6XZG - chains BP1 and CP1 of the 8 polymer chains in the assembly; structure by electron microscopy, 3.80 A resolution.

== Chain BP1 ==
Name: RNA-directed RNA polymerase catalytic subunit
Source organism: Influenza C virus (strain C/Johannesburg/1/1966)
Notes: EC 2.7.7.48
Reference sequence: Q9IMP4 (RDRP_INCJH); residue numbers follow UniProt; this construct covers 1-754
Amino-acid sequence (754 residues; numbered 1 to 754; the number before each row is that of its first residue):
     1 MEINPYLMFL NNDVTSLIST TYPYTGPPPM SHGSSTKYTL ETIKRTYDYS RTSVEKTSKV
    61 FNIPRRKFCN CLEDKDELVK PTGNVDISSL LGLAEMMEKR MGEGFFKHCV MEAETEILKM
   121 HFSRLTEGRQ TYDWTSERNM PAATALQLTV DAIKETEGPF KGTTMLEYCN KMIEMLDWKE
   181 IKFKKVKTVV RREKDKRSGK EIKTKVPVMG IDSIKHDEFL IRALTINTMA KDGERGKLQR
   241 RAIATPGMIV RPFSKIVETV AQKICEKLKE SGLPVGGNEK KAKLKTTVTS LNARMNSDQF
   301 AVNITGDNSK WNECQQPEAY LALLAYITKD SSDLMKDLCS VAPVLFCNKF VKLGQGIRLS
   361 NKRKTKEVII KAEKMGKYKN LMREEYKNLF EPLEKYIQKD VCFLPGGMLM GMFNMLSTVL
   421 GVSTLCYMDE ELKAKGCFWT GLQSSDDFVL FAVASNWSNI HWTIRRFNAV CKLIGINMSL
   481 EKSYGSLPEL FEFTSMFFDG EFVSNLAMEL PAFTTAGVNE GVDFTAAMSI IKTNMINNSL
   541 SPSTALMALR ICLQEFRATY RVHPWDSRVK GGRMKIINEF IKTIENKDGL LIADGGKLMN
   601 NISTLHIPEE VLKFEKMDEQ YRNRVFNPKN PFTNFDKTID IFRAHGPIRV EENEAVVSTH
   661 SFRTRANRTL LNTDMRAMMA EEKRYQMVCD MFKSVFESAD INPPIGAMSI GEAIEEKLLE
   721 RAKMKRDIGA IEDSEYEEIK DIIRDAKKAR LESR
Not modelled in the structure: 31-34, 187-210, 638-651
Curated features (UniProtKB/Swiss-Prot):
  - region: R251 to E258 (Promoter-binding site)
  - motif (Nuclear localization signal): V189 to R197, K205 to E218

== Chain CP1 ==
Name: Polymerase basic protein 2
Source organism: Influenza C virus (strain C/Johannesburg/1/1966)
Reference sequence: Q9IMP3 (PB2_INCJH); residue numbers follow UniProt; this construct covers 1-774
Amino-acid sequence (920 residues; numbered 1 to 920; the number before each row is that of its first residue):
     1 MSLLLTIAKE YKRLCQDAKA AQMMTVGTVS NYTTFKKWTT SRKEKNPSLR MRWAMSSKFP
    61 IIANKRMLEE AQIPKEHNNV ALWEDTEDVS KRDHVLASAS CINYWNFCGP CVNNSEVIKE
   121 VYKSRFGRLE RRKEIMWKEL RFTLVDRQRR RVDTQPVEQR LRTGEIKDLQ MWTLFEDEAP
   181 LASKFILDNY GLVKEMRSKF ANKPLNKEVV AHMLEKQFNP ESRFLPVFGA IRPERMELIH
   241 ALGGETWIQE ANTAGISNVD QRKNDIRAVC RKVCLAANAS IMNAKSKLVE YIKSTSMRIG
   301 ETERKLEELI LETDDVSPEV TLCKSALGGQ LGKTLSFGPM LLKKISGSGV KVKDTVYIQG
   361 VRAVQFEYWS EQEEFYGEYK SATALFSRKE RSLEWITIGG GINEDRKRLL AMCMIFCRDG
   421 DYFKDAPATI TMADLSTKLG REIPYQYVMM NWIQKSEDNL EALLYSRGIV ETNPGKMGSS
   481 MGIDGSKRAI KSLRAVTIQS GKIDMPESKE KIHLELSDNL EAFDSSGRIV ATILDLPSDK
   541 KVTFQDVSFQ HPDLAVLRDE KTAITKGYEA LIKRLGTGDN DIPSLIAKKD YLSLYNLPEV
   601 KLMAPLIRPN RKGVYSRVAR KLVSTQVTTG HYSLHELIKV LPFTYFAPKQ GMFEGRLFFS
   661 NDSFVEPGVN NNVFSWSKAD SSKIYCHGIA IRVPLVVGDE HMDTSLALLE GFSVCENDPR
   721 APMVTRQDLI DVGFGQKVRL FVGQGSVRTF KRTASQRAAS SDVNKNVKKI KMSNENLYFQ
   781 GELKTAALAQ HDEAVDNKFN KEQQNAFYEI LHLPNLNEEQ RNAFIQSLKD DPSQSANLLA
   841 EAKKLNDAQA PKVDNKFNKE QQNAFYEILH LPNLNEEQRN AFIQSLKADP SQSANLLAEA
   901 KKLNGAQAPK VDANSAGKST
Not modelled in the structure: 773-920
Construct notes: expression tag (775-920)

== How chain BP1 and chain CP1 interact ==
Pairs across the interface (211):
  H121(BP1) with T34(CP1)
  S123(BP1) with K37(CP1), hydrogen bond
  T126(BP1) with K37(CP1)
  Q147(BP1) with W38(CP1)
  K184(BP1) with K19(CP1)
  N278(BP1) with R149(CP1); F224(CP1), hydrogen bond (side chain-backbone)
  E279(BP1) with F224(CP1); E507(CP1)
  K281(BP1) with R149(CP1)
  A282(BP1) with D504(CP1)
  K285(BP1) with D504(CP1)
  T289(BP1) with L385(CP1)
  S290(BP1) with E374(CP1)
  A293(BP1) with W395(CP1); T397(CP1)
  R294(BP1) with W395(CP1)
  T515(BP1) with S48(CP1)
  A516(BP1) with P47(CP1); S48(CP1), hydrogen bond (backbone-backbone)
  G517(BP1) with P47(CP1); S48(CP1); M51(CP1)
  V518(BP1) with M51(CP1)
  N519(BP1) with M51(CP1)
  K532(BP1) with H240(CP1)
  M535(BP1) with H240(CP1)
  I536(BP1) with R147(CP1); I239(CP1), hydrophobic; H240(CP1)
  S539(BP1) with E245(CP1)
  E555(BP1) with R52(CP1), salt bridge
  A558(BP1) with R52(CP1)
  T559(BP1) with R52(CP1), hydrogen bond; M55(CP1)
  Y560(BP1) with M51(CP1); M55(CP1), hydrophobic
  R561(BP1) with R52(CP1); S56(CP1)
  R573(BP1) with A99(CP1); N103(CP1), hydrogen bond
  K575(BP1) with N78(CP1)
  I576(BP1) with V80(CP1), hydrophobic; S100(CP1); N103(CP1)
  I577(BP1) with N103(CP1); F107(CP1), hydrophobic
  E579(BP1) with H77(CP1), salt bridge; N78(CP1)
  F580(BP1) with H77(CP1); F107(CP1), hydrophobic; C108(CP1), hydrophobic
  I584(BP1) with F107(CP1), hydrophobic
  A593(BP1) with N103(CP1), hydrogen bond (backbone-side chain)
  D594(BP1) with N103(CP1), hydrogen bond; N106(CP1), hydrogen bond
  I602(BP1) with H240(CP1), hydrogen bond (backbone-side chain)
  S603(BP1) with R132(CP1), hydrogen bond (backbone-side chain); W137(CP1); A241(CP1)
  T604(BP1) with R132(CP1)
  H606(BP1) with R128(CP1), hydrogen bond (backbone-side chain); E237(CP1); L238(CP1); H240(CP1)
  V611(BP1) with F126(CP1), hydrophobic
  L612(BP1) with L129(CP1), hydrophobic
  F614(BP1) with S115(CP1)
  E615(BP1) with K133(CP1), salt bridge
  Y621(BP1) with N106(CP1)
  R622(BP1) with S115(CP1)
  N623(BP1) with V112(CP1); S115(CP1), hydrogen bond
  R624(BP1) with W105(CP1); N106(CP1); F107(CP1), hydrogen bond (side chain-backbone); C108(CP1); G109(CP1), hydrogen bond (side chain-backbone); P110(CP1)
  N627(BP1) with P110(CP1), hydrogen bond (side chain-backbone); V112(CP1)
  P628(BP1) with P204(CP1)
  K629(BP1) with M67(CP1); W105(CP1); P204(CP1)
  N630(BP1) with M67(CP1)
  P631(BP1) with A63(CP1); N64(CP1), hydrogen bond (backbone-backbone); M67(CP1); L68(CP1), hydrophobic; W105(CP1)
  F632(BP1) with I62(CP1); A63(CP1), hydrophobic; C101(CP1), hydrophobic; I102(CP1), hydrophobic
  N634(BP1) with K91(CP1)
  F635(BP1) with V209(CP1), hydrophobic; H212(CP1)
  E652(BP1) with K216(CP1), salt bridge
  N653(BP1) with K216(CP1)
  E654(BP1) with R125(CP1); R128(CP1), salt bridge
  V656(BP1) with Y122(CP1)
  V657(BP1) with Y122(CP1)
  T659(BP1) with I102(CP1); W105(CP1); N106(CP1), hydrogen bond
  H660(BP1) with I102(CP1); N106(CP1)
  F662(BP1) with M55(CP1), hydrophobic; I61(CP1), hydrophobic; I102(CP1), hydrophobic
  R663(BP1) with I61(CP1); I62(CP1)
  T664(BP1) with M51(CP1); P60(CP1)
  R665(BP1) with F59(CP1); P60(CP1), hydrogen bond (backbone-backbone); L96(CP1)
  A666(BP1) with D88(CP1)
  R668(BP1) with L96(CP1)
  E681(BP1) with K19(CP1), salt bridge
  E682(BP1) with T39(CP1); T40(CP1), hydrogen bond (side chain-backbone)
  K683(BP1) with R92(CP1)
  R684(BP1) with D17(CP1), salt bridge; K19(CP1); M23(CP1)
  Y685(BP1) with M23(CP1), hydrophobic; W38(CP1), hydrophobic
  Q686(BP1) with T39(CP1); T40(CP1)
  V688(BP1) with L14(CP1), hydrophobic; M23(CP1), hydrophobic
  C689(BP1) with Y32(CP1); F35(CP1), hydrophobic; K36(CP1)
  M691(BP1) with Y11(CP1), hydrophobic; L14(CP1), hydrophobic; M24(CP1), hydrophobic
  F692(BP1) with Y32(CP1), hydrophobic
  S694(BP1) with I7(CP1)
  F696(BP1) with E178(CP1); F741(CP1), hydrophobic
  E697(BP1) with D177(CP1); E178(CP1)
  S698(BP1) with M171(CP1); F175(CP1); E178(CP1); Q744(CP1), hydrogen bond
  A699(BP1) with Y32(CP1), hydrophobic
  D700(BP1) with K36(CP1)
  I701(BP1) with K167(CP1), hydrogen bond (backbone-side chain); Q170(CP1); M171(CP1), hydrophobic; F175(CP1), hydrophobic; E208(CP1)
  N702(BP1) with M171(CP1); Q744(CP1)
  P704(BP1) with V29(CP1), hydrophobic; S30(CP1), hydrogen bond (backbone-side chain); T33(CP1); Q744(CP1)
  I705(BP1) with V29(CP1); S30(CP1); Q744(CP1)
  G706(BP1) with T28(CP1), hydrogen bond (backbone-side chain); V29(CP1); G745(CP1)
  A707(BP1) with T28(CP1); G745(CP1), hydrogen bond (backbone-backbone)
  M708(BP1) with G27(CP1); T28(CP1), hydrogen bond (backbone-side chain); V29(CP1), hydrogen bond (backbone-backbone); G745(CP1), hydrogen bond (backbone-backbone); S746(CP1); V747(CP1), hydrophobic
  S709(BP1) with M24(CP1), hydrogen bond (side chain-backbone); T25(CP1); G27(CP1); V29(CP1)
  I710(BP1) with M24(CP1), hydrogen bond (backbone-backbone)
  G711(BP1) with Y11(CP1), hydrogen bond (backbone-side chain); M24(CP1), hydrogen bond (backbone-backbone)
  A713(BP1) with G745(CP1)
  I714(BP1) with Y11(CP1), hydrophobic
  E715(BP1) with Y11(CP1), hydrogen bond
  E716(BP1) with M723(CP1)
  K717(BP1) with D177(CP1)
  E720(BP1) with T725(CP1); F741(CP1)
  R721(BP1) with E178(CP1), salt bridge
  K723(BP1) with M723(CP1), hydrogen bond (side chain-backbone)
  M724(BP1) with T725(CP1); Q727(CP1)
  K725(BP1) with M1(CP1)
  E735(BP1) with M1(CP1); S2(CP1)
  I739(BP1) with L5(CP1), hydrophobic
  I742(BP1) with L5(CP1), hydrophobic; A8(CP1); K12(CP1)
  A746(BP1) with Y11(CP1), hydrophobic; K12(CP1); C15(CP1)
  R750(BP1) with Y11(CP1), hydrogen bond; A21(CP1); T25(CP1), hydrogen bond
  R754(BP1) with A18(CP1); K19(CP1); Q22(CP1), hydrogen bond
Also at the interface, not in a pair above, chain BP1 (146 interface residues in all): A143, T144, L146, V150, P159, K161, K269, T286, E520, N537, P542, G572, T583, L590, L605, I607, P608, Q620, V625, F626, K637, A655, N667, M687, K693, V695, P703, L718, A722, E738, I743, D745, A749, S753
Also at the interface, not in a pair above, chain CP1 (136 interface residues in all): L4, K9, E10, Q16, A20, V26, S41, E87, V89, S90, Y104, C111, N113, N114, I118, K119, L205, N206, A211, M213, L225, P226, W247, I345, S346, Q499, K502, I503, V724, G743

== In short ==
146 residues of chain BP1 face 136 of chain CP1 across their interface, with 36 hydrogen bonds and 8 salt
bridges. Among the polar pairs are E555(BP1)-R52(CP1), E579(BP1)-H77(CP1) and E615(BP1)-K133(CP1).
Chain BP1 is RNA-directed RNA polymerase catalytic subunit and chain CP1 is Polymerase basic protein 2, both
from Influenza C virus (strain C/Johannesburg/1/1966); the structure, Influenza C virus polymerase in complex
with chicken ANP32A - Subclass 3, was determined by electron microscopy together with 6XZD, 6XZP, 6XZQ, 6XZR
and 6Y0C from the same study.
